PDB entry 8CGR | electron microscopy, 2.12 A resolution | chains A and Q of the 14 polymer chains in the assembly

Chain A:
Molecule: 16S rRNA
Source organism: Escherichia coli BW25113
Sequence (1540 nucleotides; numbered 1 to 1540; the number before each row is that of its first residue):
     1 AAAUUGAAGA GUUUGAUCAU GGCUCAGAUU GAACGCUGGC GGCAGGCCUA ACACAUGCAA
    61 GUCGAACGGU AACAGGAAGA AGCUUGCUUC UUUGCUGACG AGUGGCGGAC GGGUGAGUAA
   121 UGUCUGGGAA ACUGCCUGAU GGAGGGGGAU AACUACUGGA AACGGUAGCU AAUACCGCAU
   181 AACGUCGCAA GACCAAAGAG GGGGACCUUC GGGCCUCUUG CCAUCGGAUG UGCCCAGAUG
   241 GGAUUAGCUA GUAGGUGGGG UAACGGCUCA CCUAGGCGAC GAUCCCUAGC UGGUCUGAGA
   301 GGAUGACCAG CCACACUGGA ACUGAGACAC GGUCCAGACU CCUACGGGAG GCAGCAGUGG
   361 GGAAUAUUGC ACAAUGGGCG CAAGCCUGAU GCAGCCAUGC CGCGUGUAUG AAGAAGCCCU
   421 UCGGGUUGUA AAGUACUUUC AGCGGGGAGG AAGGGAGUAA AGUUAAUACC UUUGCUCAUU
   481 GACGUUACCC GCAGAAGAAG CACCGGCUAA CUCCGUGCCA GCAGCCXCGG UAAUACGGAG
   541 GGUGCAAGCG UUAAUCGGAA UUACUGGGCG UAAAGCGCAC GCAGGCGGUU UGUUAAGUCA
   601 GAUGUGAAAU CCCCGGGCUC AACCUGGGAA CUGCAUCUGA UACUGGCAAG CUUGAGUCUC
   661 GUAGAGGGGG GUAGAAUUCC AGGUGUAGCG GUGAAAUGCG UAGAGAUCUG GAGGAAUACC
   721 GGUGGCGAAG GCGGCCCCCU GGACGAAGAC UGACGCUCAG GUGCGAAAGC GUGGGGAGCA
   781 AACAGGAUUA GAUACCCUGG UAGUCCACGC CGUAAACGAU GUCGACUUGG AGGUUGUGCC
   841 CUUGAGGCGU GGCUUCCGGA GCUAACGCGU UAAGUCGACC GCCUGGGGAG UACGGCCGCA
   901 AGGUUAAAAC UCAAAUGAAU UGACGGGGGC CCGCACAAGC GGUGGAGCAU GUGGUUUAAU
   961 UCGAUGXAAC GCGAAGAACC UUACCUGGUC UUGACAUCCA CGGAAGUUUU CAGAGAUGAG
  1021 AAUGUGCCUU CGGGAACCGU GAGACAGGUG CUGCAUGGCU GUCGUCAGCU CGUGUUGUGA
  1081 AAUGUUGGGU UAAGUCCCGC AACGAGCGCA ACCCUUAUCC UUUGUUGCCA GCGGUCCGGC
  1141 CGGGAACUCA AAGGAGACUG CCAGUGAUAA ACUGGAGGAA GGUGGGGAUG ACGUCAAGUC
  1201 AUCAUGGCCC UUACGACCAG GGCUACACAC GUGCUACAAU GGCGCAUACA AAGAGAAGCG
  1261 ACCUCGCGAG AGCAAGCGGA CCUCAUAAAG UGCGUCGUAG UCCGGAUUGG AGUCUGCAAC
  1321 UCGACUCCAU GAAGUCGGAA UCGCUAGUAA UCGUGGAUCA GAAUGCCACG GUGAAUACGU
  1381 UCCCGGGCCU UGUACACACC GCCCGUXACA CCAUGGGAGU GGGUUGCAAA AGAAGUAGGU
  1441 AGCUUAACCU UCGGGAGGGC GCUUACCACU UUGUGAUUCA UGACUGGGGU GAAGUCGUAA
  1501 CAAGGUAACC GUAGGGGAAC CUGCGGUUGG AUCACCUCCU
Unresolved in the structure: 205-213, 841-845, 930-1389, 1535-1540
Modified residues: PSU (pseudouridine-5'-monophosphate) at position 516, G7M (N7-methyl-guanosine-5'-monophosphate) at position 527, 2MG (2N-methylguanosine-5'-monophosphate) at position 966, 5MC (5-methylcytidine-5'-monophosphate) at position 967, 2MG (2N-methylguanosine-5'-monophosphate) at position 1207, 4OC (4n,o2'-methylcytidine-5'-monophosphate) at position 1402, 5MC (5-methylcytidine-5'-monophosphate) at position 1407, UR3 (3-methyluridine-5'-monophoshate) at position 1498, 2MG (2N-methylguanosine-5'-monophosphate) at position 1516, MA6 (6N-dimethyladenosine-5'-monophoshate) at position 1518, MA6 (6N-dimethyladenosine-5'-monophoshate) at position 1519
Ion coordination: K+ site 1: G11, U12, G21, G22; K+ site 2: U12, C526, G7M_527, A914; Mg2+ site 1 near G21 (its only coordinating residue here); Mg2+ site 2: A59, U387; K+ site 3: G61, U62, G104, G105; Mg2+ site 3 near G100 (its only coordinating residue here); K+ site 4: G107, G324, G326; Mg2+ site 4: A109, G331; K+ site 5: A109, C110, G111; Mg2+ site 5 near G111 (its only coordinating residue here); K+ site 6: G115, A116, G117, G289; Mg2+ site 6: A116, G117, G289; 21 more K+ sites not listed; 32 more Mg2+ sites not listed
Ligand contacts:
  - apramycin (AM2), molecule 1: G818, A819, U820, U854, U855, C856, C857, C868, G869, U871
  - apramycin (AM2), molecule 2: G1405, 5MC_1407, A1408, C1409, G1491, A1492, A1493, G1494, U1495, C1496
  - apramycin (AM2), molecule 3: G1423, U1424, U1425, G1426, C1427, A1428, A1429, A1430, A1431, A1468, C1469, U1470, U1471, U1472, G1473, U1474

Chain Q:
Protein: Small ribosomal subunit protein uS17
Source organism: Escherichia coli BW25113
UniProt: P0AG63 (RS17_ECOLI); numbering as in UniProt (aligned over 1-84)
Sequence (84 residues; row label = number of the first residue in the row):
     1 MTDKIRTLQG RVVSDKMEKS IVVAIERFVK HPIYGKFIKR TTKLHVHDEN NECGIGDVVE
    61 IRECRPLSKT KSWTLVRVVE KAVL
Unresolved in the structure: 1-3, 83-84

Interface between chain A and chain Q:
Residue-residue contacts - 66 pairs, chain A then chain Q:
  G127(A) with Arg6(Q), hydrogen bond to the sugar; Glu63(Q), hydrogen bond to the base
  A129(A) with Arg65(Q), phosphate contact
  A130(A) with Arg65(Q), phosphate contact; Pro66(Q), base contact
  C234(A) with Glu63(Q), base contact; Pro66(Q), sugar contact; Ser72(Q), hydrogen bond to the sugar
  C235(A) with Glu63(Q), sugar contact; Ser72(Q), sugar contact; Trp73(Q), hydrogen bond to the sugar
  A236(A) with Thr42(Q), hydrogen bond to the phosphate; Leu44(Q), phosphate contact
  G237(A) with Arg27(Q), hydrogen bond to the phosphate; Thr42(Q), hydrogen bond to the phosphate
  A238(A) with Arg27(Q), salt bridge to the phosphate
  A253(A) with Met17(Q), hydrogen bond to the sugar; Lys69(Q), salt bridge to the phosphate; Thr70(Q), hydrogen bond to the phosphate
  G254(A) with Met17(Q), sugar contact; Glu18(Q), hydrogen bond to the sugar; Ser20(Q), hydrogen bond to the sugar; Ser68(Q), hydrogen bond to the phosphate; Lys69(Q), hydrogen bond to the phosphate; Thr70(Q), hydrogen bond to the phosphate; Lys71(Q), hydrogen bond to the phosphate
  G255(A) with Glu18(Q), hydrogen bond to the sugar; Lys19(Q), phosphate contact; Leu67(Q), phosphate contact; Ser68(Q), phosphate contact; Lys71(Q), salt bridge to the phosphate
  U256(A) with Lys19(Q), salt bridge to the phosphate
  C264(A) with Arg65(Q), hydrogen bond to the phosphate; Pro66(Q), hydrogen bond to the sugar
  G265(A) with Arg65(Q), salt bridge to the phosphate; Pro66(Q), sugar contact; Leu67(Q), phosphate contact; Ser68(Q), hydrogen bond to the sugar; Lys69(Q), hydrogen bond to the sugar
  G266(A) with Lys69(Q), sugar contact
  C267(A) with Lys69(Q), phosphate contact
  G275(A) with Lys16(Q), phosphate contact; Met17(Q), sugar contact
  G276(A) with Ser14(Q), hydrogen bond to the phosphate; Met17(Q), sugar contact; Val22(Q), phosphate contact; His45(Q), hydrogen bond to the phosphate
  C277(A) with Val22(Q), phosphate contact; Lys43(Q), salt bridge to the phosphate; His45(Q), salt bridge to the phosphate
  G278(A) with Lys43(Q), salt bridge to the phosphate
  C280(A) with Lys39(Q), base contact; Arg40(Q), hydrogen bond to the sugar; Thr41(Q), hydrogen bond to the base
  C564(A) with Ile33(Q), sugar contact; Tyr34(Q), sugar contact
  G585(A) with Lys36(Q), hydrogen bond to the phosphate; Lys39(Q), salt bridge to the phosphate
  C586(A) with Lys36(Q), salt bridge to the phosphate
  G597(A) with Phe28(Q), sugar contact; Phe37(Q), sugar contact
  U598(A) with Phe37(Q), phosphate contact
  A635(A) with Arg6(Q), hydrogen bond to the phosphate
  U636(A) with Arg6(Q), salt bridge to the phosphate
  C637(A) with Lys4(Q), phosphate contact
  C879(A) with Lys36(Q), salt bridge to the phosphate
Interface residues without a listed pair, chain A (33 interface residues in all): G128, C272, U273
Interface residues without a listed pair, chain Q (33 interface residues in all): His47

Summary:
Chain A and chain Q each contribute 33 residues to their interface, with 26 hydrogen bonds and 12 salt
bridges. Polar contacts include G127(A)-Glu63(Q), C280(A)-Thr41(Q) and G127(A)-Arg6(Q). Chain A binds 3 copies
of apramycin. G11(A), U12(A), G21(A) and G22(A) coordinate K+ site 1.
Chain A is 16S rRNA and chain Q is Small ribosomal subunit protein uS17, both from Escherichia coli BW25113;
the structure, Apramycin bound to the 30S body, was determined by electron microscopy, deposited together with
8CA7, 8CAI, 8CEP, 8CF1, 8CF8, 8CGI, 8CGJ and 8CGU.
